PDB entry 4NEW | X-ray diffraction, 2.80 A resolution | chain A

[Chain A]
Protein: Trypanothione reductase, putative
From: Trypanosoma cruzi
UniProtKB: K4E0T9 (K4E0T9_TRYCR); residues 1-492 here = UniProt positions 1-492
Amino-acid sequence (492 residues; numbered 1 to 492; the number before each row is that of its first residue):
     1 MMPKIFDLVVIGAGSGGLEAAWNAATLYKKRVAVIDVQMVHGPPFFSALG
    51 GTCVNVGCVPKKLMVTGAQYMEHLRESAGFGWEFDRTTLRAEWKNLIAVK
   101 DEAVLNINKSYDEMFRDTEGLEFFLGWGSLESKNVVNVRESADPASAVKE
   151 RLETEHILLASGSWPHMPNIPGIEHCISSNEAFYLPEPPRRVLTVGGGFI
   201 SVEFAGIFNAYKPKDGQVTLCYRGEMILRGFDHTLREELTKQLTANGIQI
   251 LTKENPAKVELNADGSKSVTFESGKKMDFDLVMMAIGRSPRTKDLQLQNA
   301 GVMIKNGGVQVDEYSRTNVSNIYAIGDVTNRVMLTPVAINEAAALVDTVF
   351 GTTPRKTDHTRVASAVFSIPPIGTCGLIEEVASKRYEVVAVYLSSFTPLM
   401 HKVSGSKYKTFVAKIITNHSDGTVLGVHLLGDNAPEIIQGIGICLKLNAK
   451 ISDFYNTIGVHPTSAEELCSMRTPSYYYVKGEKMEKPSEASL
Unresolved in the structure: 1-5, 488-492
Disulfides: Cys53-Cys58
Residues lining bound ligands:
  - 2JR (5-{5-[1-(pyrrolidin-1-yl)cyclohexyl]-1,3-thiazol-2-yl}-1H-indole): Leu18, Glu19, Trp22, Asn106, Ile107, Ser110, Tyr111, Met114
  - FAD (flavin-adenine dinucleotide): Ile11, Gly12, Ala13, Gly14, Ser15, Gly16, Gly17, Ile35, Asp36, Val37, Ser47, Ala48, Gly51, Thr52, Cys53, Val56, Gly57, Cys58, Lys61, Gly126, Trp127, Gly128, Ala160, Ser161, Gly162, Ser163, Ser179, Phe183, Phe199, Ile200, Phe204, Arg288, Arg291, Asp294, Leu295, Ile325, Gly326, Asp327, Met333, Leu334, Thr335, Pro336, Ala338, Phe367, His461, Pro462

[Summary]
Bound to chain A: flavin-adenine dinucleotide and compound 2JR.
Chain A is Trypanothione reductase, putative (Trypanosoma cruzi); the structure, Crystal structure of
Trypanothione Reductase from Trypanosoma cruzi in complex with inhibitor EP127
(5-{5-[1-(PYRROLIDIN-1-YL)CYCLOHEXYL]-1,3-THIAZOL-2-YL}-1H-INDOLE), was determined by X-ray diffraction (same
publication as 4NEV).
